Entry 7SJA (electron microscopy, 3.80 A resolution); this record covers chains B and K of the 12 polymer chains in the assembly.

# Chain B
Protein: Tubulin beta-3 chain
From: Homo sapiens
Reference sequence: Q13509 (TBB3_HUMAN); residue numbers follow UniProt; this construct covers 1-450
Chain sequence (456 residues; each row starts with the number of its first residue):
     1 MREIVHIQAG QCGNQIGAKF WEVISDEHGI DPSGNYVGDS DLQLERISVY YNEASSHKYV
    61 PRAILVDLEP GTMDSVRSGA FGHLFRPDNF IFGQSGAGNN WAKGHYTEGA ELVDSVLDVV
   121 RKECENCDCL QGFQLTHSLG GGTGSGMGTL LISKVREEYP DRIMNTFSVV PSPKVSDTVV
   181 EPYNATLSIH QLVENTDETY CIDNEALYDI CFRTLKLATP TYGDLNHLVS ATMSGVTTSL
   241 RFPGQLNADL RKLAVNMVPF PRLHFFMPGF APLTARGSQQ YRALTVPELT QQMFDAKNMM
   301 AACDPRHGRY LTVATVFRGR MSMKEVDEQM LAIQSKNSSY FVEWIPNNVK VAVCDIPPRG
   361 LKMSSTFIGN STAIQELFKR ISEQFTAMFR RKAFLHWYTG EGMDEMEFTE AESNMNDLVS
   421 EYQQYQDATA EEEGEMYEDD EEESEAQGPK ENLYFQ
Not modelled in the structure: 430-456
Construct notes: expression tag (451-456)
Swiss-Prot annotation at these positions:
  - motif: Met1 to Ile4 (MREI motif)
  - binding site (GDP): Gly10, Gln11, Cys12, Gln15, Asn99, Ser138, Gly142, Thr143, Gly144, Asp177, Asn204, Tyr222, Asn226
  - binding site (GTP): Gln11, Glu69, Ser138, Gly142, Thr143, Gly144, Asn204, Asn226
  - binding site (Mg(2+)): Glu69
  - modified residue: Ser172 (Phosphoserine), Glu438 (5-glutamyl polyglutamate), Ser444 (Phosphoserine)
  - natural variant: Arg62 (R62Q: In CFEOM3A), Thr178 (T178M: In CDCBM1), Glu205 (E205K: In CDCBM1), Arg262 (R262C: In CFEOM3A; R262H: In CFEOM3A), Ala302 (A302T: In CFEOM3A; A302V: In CDCBM1), Met323 (M323V: In CDCBM1), Arg380 (R380C: In CFEOM3A), Glu410 (E410K: In CFEOM3A), Asp417 (D417H: In CFEOM3A; D417N: In CFEOM3A)

# Chain K
Protein: Tubulin alpha-1B chain
From: Homo sapiens
Reference sequence: P68363 (TBA1B_HUMAN); residue numbers follow UniProt; this construct covers 1-37, 47-451
Chain sequence (457 residues; row label = number of the first residue in the row; note: 9 numbers in that range are skipped by the numbering (no residue carries them; nothing is unmodelled there); a row labelled like 37A-37O holds insertion residues (37A, then the next letters in order)):
     1 MRECISIHVG QAGVQIGNAC WELYCLEHGI QPDGQMP
37A-37O SDKTIHHHHHHGGGD
    47 DSFNTFFSET GAGKHVPRAV FVDLEPTVID EVRTGTYRQL FHPEQLITGK EDAANNYARG
   107 HYTIGKEIID LVLDRIRKLA DQCTGLQGFL VFHSFGGGTG SGFTSLLMER LSVDYGKKSK
   167 LEFSIYPAPQ VSTAVVEPYN SILTTHTTLE HSDCAFMVDN EAIYDICRRN LDIERPTYTN
   227 LNRLISQIVS SITASLRFDG ALNVDLTNFQ TNLVPYPRIH FPLATYAPVI SAEKAYHEQL
   287 SVAEITNACF EPANQMVKCD PRHGKYMACC LLYRGDVVPK DVNAAIATIK TKRSIQFVDW
   347 CPTGFKVGIN YQPPTVVPGG DLAKVQRAVC MLSNTTAIAE AWARLDHKFD LMYAKRAFVH
   407 WYVGEGMEEG EFSEAREDMA ALEKDYEEVG VDSVEGEGEE EGEEY
Not modelled in the structure: 37A-37O, 442-451
Construct notes: insertion (37F-37K); engineered mutation Asn254 (Glu in P68363)
Swiss-Prot annotation at these positions:
  - motif: Met1 to Cys4 (MREC motif)
  - binding site (GTP): Gly10, Gln11, Ala12, Gln15, Glu71, Ala99, Ser140, Gly143, Gly144, Thr145, Gly146, Thr179, Glu183, Asn206, Tyr224, Asn228, Leu252
  - binding site (Mg(2+)): Glu71
  - site: Tyr451 (Involved in polymerization)
  - modified residue: Lys37C (N6,N6,N6-trimethyllysine), Ser48 (Phosphoserine), Ser232 (Phosphoserine), Tyr282 (3'-nitrotyrosine), Arg339 (Omega-N-methylarginine), Ser439 (Phosphoserine), Glu443 (5-glutamyl polyglutamate), Glu445 (5-glutamyl polyglutamate), Tyr451 (3'-nitrotyrosine)
  - cross-link (Glycyl lysine isopeptide (Lys-Gly)): Lys326 (interchain with G-Cter in ubiquitin), Lys370 (interchain with G-Cter in ubiquitin)

# Interface between chain B and chain K
Pairs across the interface (77):
  Met1(B) - Lys96(K)
  Arg2(B) - Thr73(K)
  Arg2(B) - Lys96(K)
  Glu45(B) - Asp76(K)
  Arg46(B) - Pro72(K)
  Arg46(B) - Thr73(K)
  Arg46(B) - Asp76(K)  salt bridge
  Cys129(B) - Glu97(K)
  Leu130(B) - Glu97(K)
  Gln131(B) - Glu97(K)
  Pro243(B) - Glu77(K)
  Gly244(B) - Gln11(K)
  Gln245(B) - Gln11(K)
  Gln245(B) - Gln15(K)
  Gln245(B) - Thr223(K)
  Gln245(B) - Tyr224(K)
  Leu246(B) - Gln11(K)
  Asn247(B) - Gln11(K)
  Asp249(B) - Asp98(K)
  Arg251(B) - Ala100(K)
  Arg251(B) - Arg105(K)
  Lys252(B) - Asp98(K)  salt bridge
  Lys252(B) - Ala100(K)
  Lys252(B) - Asn101(K)  hydrogen bond
  Ala254(B) - Trp407(K)
  Val255(B) - Ala100(K)
  Val255(B) - Phe404(K)
  Val255(B) - Trp407(K)
  Asn256(B) - Asn101(K)
  Asn256(B) - Val181(K)  hydrogen bond (side chain-backbone)
  Asn256(B) - Phe404(K)
  Val258(B) - Phe404(K)
  Val258(B) - His406(K)
  Val258(B) - Trp407(K)  hydrogen bond (backbone-side chain)
  Pro259(B) - Ala403(K)
  Pro259(B) - Phe404(K)  hydrogen bond (backbone-backbone)
  Pro259(B) - His406(K)  hydrogen bond (backbone-side chain)
  Phe260(B) - Lys401(K)
  Phe260(B) - Arg402(K)
  Phe260(B) - Ala403(K)  hydrophobic
  Phe260(B) - His406(K)
  Pro261(B) - His406(K)
  Ser322(B) - Arg221(K)  hydrogen bond (side chain-backbone)
  Ser322(B) - Pro222(K)
  Met323(B) - Tyr210(K)
  Met323(B) - Tyr224(K)  hydrophobic
  Lys324(B) - Tyr210(K)
  Lys324(B) - Arg214(K)
  Lys324(B) - Glu220(K)
  Lys324(B) - Pro222(K)
  Glu325(B) - Arg221(K)  salt bridge
  Asp327(B) - Val177(K)
  Asp327(B) - Tyr210(K)  hydrogen bond
  Leu331(B) - Gln176(K)
  Trp344(B) - Leu397(K)
  Trp344(B) - Met398(K)
  Trp344(B) - Lys401(K)
  Trp344(B) - Ala403(K)  hydrophobic
  Ile345(B) - Met398(K)  hydrophobic
  Ile345(B) - Phe404(K)  hydrophobic
  Pro346(B) - Lys394(K)
  Pro346(B) - Met398(K)
  Asn347(B) - Pro175(K)
  Asn347(B) - Gln176(K)  hydrogen bond (side chain-backbone)
  Asn347(B) - Ser178(K)  hydrogen bond
  Asn347(B) - Ala180(K)
  Asn347(B) - Val181(K)
  Asn347(B) - Lys394(K)  hydrogen bond
  Val349(B) - Thr179(K)
  Val349(B) - Ala180(K)
  Lys350(B) - Thr179(K)
  Lys350(B) - Ala180(K)
  Lys350(B) - Val181(K)
  Val351(B) - Thr179(K)  hydrogen bond (backbone-backbone)
  Tyr425(B) - Lys401(K)
  Ala428(B) - Lys401(K)
  Thr429(B) - Lys401(K)
Interface residues without a listed pair, chain B (42 interface residues in all): Asp128, Thr312, Glu343, Asn348
Interface residues without a listed pair, chain K (36 interface residues in all): Glu71

# In short
42 residues of chain B face 36 of chain K across their interface; the contacts include 11 hydrogen bonds and 3
salt bridges. Polar pairs include Arg46(B)-Asp76(K), Lys252(B)-Asp98(K) and Glu325(B)-Arg221(K).
Chain B is Tubulin beta-3 chain and chain K is Tubulin alpha-1B chain, both from Homo sapiens; the structure,
Undecorated 13pf E254N microtubule from recombinant human tubulin, was determined by electron microscopy (same
publication as 7SJ7, 7SJ8 and 7SJ9).
